PDB entry 6BX3 | electron microscopy, 4.30 A resolution (low resolution: residue-level contacts below are approximate; hydrogen-bond / salt-bridge calls are withheld) | chains M and N of the 7 polymer chains in the assembly

[Chain M (and N)]
Name: COMPASS component SDC1
From: Saccharomyces cerevisiae (strain ATCC 204508 / S288c)
Notes: chain N of this document is another copy of the same molecule, construct and numbering; everything in this record applies to it too
Reference sequence: Q03323 (SDC1_YEAST); residue numbers follow UniProt; this construct covers 122-163
Amino-acid sequence (42 residues; row label = number of the first residue in the row):
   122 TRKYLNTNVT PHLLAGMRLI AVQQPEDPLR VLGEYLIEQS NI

[Interface between chain M and chain N]
Residue-residue contacts (24; chain M residue first):
  R123(M) - Q145(N)
  N127(M) - Q145(N)
  N129(M) - Q145(N)
  N129(M) - P149(N)
  V130(M) - Q145(N)
  H133(M) - L150(N)
  L134(M) - M138(N)
  I141(M) - R123(N)
  I141(M) - N127(N)
  Q145(M) - L126(N)
  P146(M) - L126(N)
  P149(M) - V130(N)
  L150(M) - V130(N)
  L150(M) - L157(N)
  R151(M) - I158(N)
  R151(M) - S161(N)
  E155(M) - G154(N)
  E155(M) - E155(N)
  E155(M) - I158(N)
  L157(M) - L150(N)
  I158(M) - R151(N)
  I158(M) - E155(N)
  S161(M) - R151(N)
  N162(M) - R151(N)
Other interface residues (no listed pair), chain M (19 interface residues in all): V143, Q144
Other interface residues (no listed pair), chain N (15 interface residues in all): A142

[Overview]
19 residues of chain M face 15 of chain N across their interface.
Both chains are COMPASS component SDC1 (Saccharomyces cerevisiae (strain ATCC 204508 / S288c)). Entry 6BX3
(Structure of histone H3k4 methyltransferase) was determined by electron microscopy (same publication as
6E29).
